Entry 6HV5 (X-ray diffraction, 3.00 A resolution); this record covers chains S and T of the 28 polymer chains in the assembly.

== Chain S ==
Molecule: Proteasome subunit alpha type-6
Organism: Saccharomyces cerevisiae (strain ATCC 204508 / S288c)
Notes: EC 3.4.25.1
Reference sequence: P40302 (PSA6_YEAST); residues 0-233 here correspond to UniProt positions 1-234 (UniProt number = residue number + 1)
Amino-acid sequence (234 residues; numbered 0 to 233; the number before each row is that of its first residue; numbering starts at 0):
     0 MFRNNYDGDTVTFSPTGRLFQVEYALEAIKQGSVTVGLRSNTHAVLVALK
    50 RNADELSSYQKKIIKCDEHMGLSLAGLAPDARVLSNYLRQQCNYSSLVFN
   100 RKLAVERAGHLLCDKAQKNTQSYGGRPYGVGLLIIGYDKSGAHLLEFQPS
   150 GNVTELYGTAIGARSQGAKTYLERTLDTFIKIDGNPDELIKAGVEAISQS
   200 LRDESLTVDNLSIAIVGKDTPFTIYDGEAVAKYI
Unresolved in the structure: 0-2
Curated features (UniProtKB/Swiss-Prot):
  - modified residue: Ser13 (Phosphoserine)
  - cross-link: Lys190 (Glycyl lysine isopeptide (Lys-Gly) (interchain with G-Cter in ubiquitin))

== Chain T ==
Molecule: Probable proteasome subunit alpha type-7
Organism: Saccharomyces cerevisiae (strain ATCC 204508 / S288c)
Notes: EC 3.4.25.1
Reference sequence: P21242 (PSA7_YEAST); residues -3 to 284 here correspond to UniProt positions 1-288 (UniProt number = residue number + 4)
Amino-acid sequence (288 residues; numbered -3 to 284; the number before each row is that of its first residue; numbers below 1 keep their minus sign (Met-3 is residue -3)):
    -3 MTSIGTGYDLSNSVFSPDGRNFQVEYAVKAVENGTTSIGIKCNDGVVFAV
    47 EKLITSKLLVPQKNVKIQVVDRHIGCVYSGLIPDGRHLVNRGREEAASFK
    97 KLYKTPIPIPAFADRLGQYVQAHTLYNSVRPFGVSTIFGGVDKNGAHLYM
   147 LEPSGSYWGYKGAATGKGRQSAKAELEKLVDHHPEGLSAREAVKQAAKII
   197 YLAHEDNKEKDFELEISWCSLSETNGLHKFVKGDLLQEAIDFAQKEINGD
   247 DDEDEDDSDNVMSSDDENAPVATNANATTDQEGDIHLE
Unresolved in the structure: -3 to 1, 245-284
Curated features (UniProtKB/Swiss-Prot):
  - modified residue: Thr-2 (N-acetylthreonine)

== How chain S and chain T interact ==
Residue-residue contacts - 63 pairs, chain S then chain T:
  Asn4(S) with Leu6(T)
  Tyr5(S) with Asp5(T), hydrogen bond; Leu6(T), hydrophobic
  Thr9(S) with Arg126(T)
  Val10(S) with Gln19(T); Ser124(T); Val125(T); Arg126(T)
  Thr11(S) with Leu6(T); Gln19(T)
  Phe12(S) with Gln19(T); Tyr22(T); Ala23(T), hydrophobic; Ala26(T), hydrophobic; Leu77(T), hydrophobic; Arg126(T); Pro127(T); Gly129(T)
  Ser13(S) with Tyr22(T)
  Pro14(S) with Tyr22(T), hydrophobic; Lys25(T)
  Thr15(S) with Lys25(T)
  Gly16(S) with Tyr22(T); Lys25(T); Ala26(T)
  Leu18(S) with Leu77(T), hydrophobic; Arg126(T)
  His109(S) with Arg82(T)
  Cys112(S) with Arg82(T)
  Asp113(S) with Arg82(T), salt bridge; Asn86(T)
  Gln116(S) with Pro79(T); Asp80(T); His83(T), hydrogen bond
  Thr119(S) with Arg126(T), hydrogen bond (backbone-side chain)
  Gln120(S) with His83(T); His119(T); Val125(T); Arg126(T), hydrogen bond (backbone-backbone); Phe128(T)
  Tyr122(S) with Ser124(T), hydrogen bond (backbone-backbone)
  Ser149(S) with Pro79(T)
  Gly150(S) with Pro79(T)
  Asn151(S) with Ile78(T); Pro79(T)
  Thr153(S) with Leu55(T); Asn60(T)
  Glu154(S) with Val56(T), hydrogen bond (backbone-backbone); Lys59(T); Asn60(T), hydrogen bond (backbone-side chain)
  Leu155(S) with Leu54(T); Leu55(T); Val56(T)
  Tyr156(S) with Leu54(T), hydrogen bond (backbone-backbone); Leu55(T); Val56(T); Pro57(T)
  Gly157(S) with Leu54(T)
  Lys168(S) with Leu54(T)
  Leu171(S) with Leu54(T)
  Glu172(S) with Ser52(T); Lys53(T)
  Leu175(S) with Lys53(T)
Other interface residues (no listed pair), chain S (34 interface residues in all): Arg38, Glu105, Ser121, Val152
Other interface residues (no listed pair), chain T (30 interface residues in all): Asn123

== Summary ==
Chain S and chain T form an interface of 34 and 30 residues respectively, with 8 hydrogen bonds and 1 salt
bridge. Among the polar pairs are Asp113(S)-Arg82(T), Tyr5(S)-Asp5(T) and Gln116(S)-His83(T).
Chain S is Proteasome subunit alpha type-6 and chain T is Probable proteasome subunit alpha type-7, both from
Saccharomyces cerevisiae (strain ATCC 204508 / S288c); the structure, Yeast 20S proteasome with human beta2i
(1-53) in complex with 4, was determined by X-ray diffraction together with 6HTB, 6HTC, 6HTD, 6HTP, 6HTR, 6HUB
and 30 further entries from the same study.
